Entry 1CAI (X-ray diffraction, 1.80 A resolution); this record covers chain A.

[Chain A]
Name: Carbonic anhydrase II
Source organism: Homo sapiens
Notes: EC 4.2.1.1
UniProt: P00918 (CAH2_HUMAN); the author numbering skips numbers that UniProt does not, so the offset changes along the chain: 2-125 = UniProt 1-124; 127-261 = UniProt 125-259
Chain sequence (259 residues; each row starts with the number of its first residue; note: 1 number in that range is skipped by the numbering (no residue carries it; nothing is unmodelled there)):
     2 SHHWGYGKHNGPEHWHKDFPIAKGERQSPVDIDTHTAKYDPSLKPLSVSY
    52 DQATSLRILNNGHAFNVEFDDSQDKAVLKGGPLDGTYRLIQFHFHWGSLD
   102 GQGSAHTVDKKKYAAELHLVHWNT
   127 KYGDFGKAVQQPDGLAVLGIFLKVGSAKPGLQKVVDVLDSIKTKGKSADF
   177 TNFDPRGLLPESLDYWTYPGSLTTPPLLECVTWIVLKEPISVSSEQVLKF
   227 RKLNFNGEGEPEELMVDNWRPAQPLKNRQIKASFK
Disordered / not traced: 2
Differences from the reference sequence: conflict A106 (Glu105 in P00918)
Metal / ion sites: Zn2+: H94, H96, H119 (together with sulfate ion)

[Summary]
The Zn2+ site is built by H94, H96 and H119.
Chain A is Carbonic anhydrase II (Homo sapiens); the structure, Structural analysis of the zinc hydroxide-thr
199-glu 106 hydrogen bonding network in human carbonic anhydrase II, was determined by X-ray diffraction,
deposited together with 1CAJ, 1CAK, 1CAL and 1CAM.
